PDB entry 7OLG | solution NMR | chains A and C of the 4 polymer chains in the assembly

== Chain A ==
Molecule: Microtubule-associated protein RP/EB family member 1
Source organism: Mus musculus
UniProtKB: Q61166 (MARE1_MOUSE); numbering as in UniProt (aligned over 191-260)
Chain sequence (70 residues; row label = number of the first residue in the row):
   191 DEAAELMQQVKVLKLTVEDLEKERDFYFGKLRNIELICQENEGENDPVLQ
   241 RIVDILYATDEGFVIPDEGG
Curated features (UniProtKB/Swiss-Prot):
  - region: Thr206 to Glu211 (Interaction with APC), Lys220 to Ile242 (APC-binding), Glu232 to Ile255 (Interaction with SKA1)
  - modified residue: Lys220 (N6-acetyllysine)
  - mutagenesis: Glu211 to Asp215 (Loss of interaction with APC and DCTN1), Glu211 to Glu213 (Partial loss of interaction with APC), Lys220 to Arg222 (Loss of interaction with APC and DCTN1)

== Chain C ==
Molecule: 11MACF
Chain sequence (11 residues; each row starts with the number of its first residue):
  5475 KPSKIPTPQRK

== How chain A and chain C interact ==
Contacting residue pairs (22):
  Glu225(A) with Lys5475(C); Pro5476(C); Ile5479(C)
  Leu226(A) with Lys5475(C)
  Gln229(A) with Lys5475(C)
  Leu246(A) with Ile5479(C); Pro5480(C)
  Thr249(A) with Pro5480(C)
  Phe253(A) with Pro5480(C)
  Val254(A) with Pro5480(C); Thr5481(C); Pro5482(C); Gln5483(C)
  Ile255(A) with Lys5478(C); Pro5480(C)
  Pro256(A) with Ser5477(C); Lys5478(C); Ile5479(C); Thr5481(C)
  Asp257(A) with Ser5477(C); Lys5478(C)
  Gly260(A) with Lys5478(C)
Also at the interface, not in a pair above, chain A (14 interface residues in all): Leu221, Arg222, Tyr247

== Summary ==
14 residues of chain A face 9 of chain C across their interface. Curated annotation (UniProt) lists 8
mutagenesis sites on chain A.
Here chain A is Microtubule-associated protein RP/EB family member 1 (Mus musculus) and chain C is 11MACF.
Entry 7OLG (EB1 bound to MACF peptide) was determined by solution NMR.
